6Y2X - chain A; structure by X-ray diffraction, 1.77 A resolution.

# Chain A
Molecule: Probable E3 ubiquitin-protein ligase DTX2
Source organism: Homo sapiens
Notes: EC 2.3.2.27
Reference sequence: Q86UW9 (DTX2_HUMAN); residue numbers follow UniProt; this construct covers 390-622
Amino-acid sequence (235 residues; numbered 388 to 622; the number before each row is that of its first residue):
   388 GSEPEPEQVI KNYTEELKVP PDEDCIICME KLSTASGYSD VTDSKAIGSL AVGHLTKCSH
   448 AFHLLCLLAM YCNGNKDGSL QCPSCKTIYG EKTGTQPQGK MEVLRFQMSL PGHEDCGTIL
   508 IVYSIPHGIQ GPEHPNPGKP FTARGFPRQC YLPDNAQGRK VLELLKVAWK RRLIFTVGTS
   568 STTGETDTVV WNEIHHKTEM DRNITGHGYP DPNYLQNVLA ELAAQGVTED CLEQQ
Disordered / not traced: 388-390, 459
Construct notes: expression tag (388-389)
Metal / ion sites: Zn2+ site 1: Cys412, Cys415, His450, Cys453; Zn2+ site 2: Cys445, His447, Cys469, Cys472
From the paper describing this entry:
  - mutagenesis - I414A/Y425A: abolished catalytic activity

# In short
Cys412, Cys415, His450 and Cys453 form the Zn2+ site 1. Cys445, His447, Cys469 and Cys472 coordinate Zn2+ site
2. The paper reports that I414A/Y425A abolish catalytic activity.
Chain A is Probable E3 ubiquitin-protein ligase DTX2 (Homo sapiens); the structure, RING-DTC domains of Deltex
2, Form 2, was determined by X-ray diffraction (same publication as 6Y22 and 6Y3J).
